2XRE - chains A and B; structure by X-ray diffraction, 2.45 A resolution.

== Chain A (and B) ==
Protein: Sentrin-specific protease 1
From: Homo sapiens
Notes: EC 3.4.22.-; fragment: catalytic fragment, residues 415-644; chain B of this document is another copy of the same molecule, construct and numbering; everything in this record applies to it too
UniProt: Q9P0U3 (SENP1_HUMAN); residue numbers follow UniProt; this construct covers 415-644
Chain sequence (230 residues; row label = number of the first residue in the row):
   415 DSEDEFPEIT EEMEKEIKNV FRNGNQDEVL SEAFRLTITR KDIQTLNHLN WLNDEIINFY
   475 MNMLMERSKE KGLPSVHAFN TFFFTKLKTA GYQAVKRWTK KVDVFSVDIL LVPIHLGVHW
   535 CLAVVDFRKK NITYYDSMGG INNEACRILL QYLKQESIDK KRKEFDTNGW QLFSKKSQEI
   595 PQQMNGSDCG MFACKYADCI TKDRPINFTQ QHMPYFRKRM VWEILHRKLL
Unresolved in the structure: 415-417 (chain B: 415-418)
Ion coordination: Co2+: E430, H640 (shared with E430(B), H640(B) of chain B)
Swiss-Prot annotation at these positions:
  - motif: K574 to K577 (Nuclear localization signal), P628 to M634 (Nuclear localization signal), V635 to L644 (Nuclear export signal)
  - active site: H533, D550, C603 (Nucleophile)
  - mutagenesis: D441 (D441A: No effect on SUMO2 processing and SUMO2 deconjugating activities), W465 (W465A: Impairs SUMO2 processing and SUMO2 deconjugating activities), D468 (D468A: Slightly impairs SUMO2 processing activity. No effect on SUMO2 deconjugating activity), F496 (F496A: Impairs SUMO2 processing activity. No effect on SUMO2 deconjugating activity), R511 (R511A: Impairs SUMO2 processing activity. No effect on SUMO2 deconjugating activity), W512 (W512A: Impairs SUMO2 processing and SUMO2 deconjugating activities), H529 (H529A: Impairs SUMO2 processing activity. No effect on SUMO2 deconjugating activity), V532 (V532A: No effect on SUMO2 processing and SUMO2 deconjugating activities), H533 (H533A: Abolishes SUMO2 processing and SUMO2 deconjugating activities), W534 (W534A: Abolishes SUMO2 processing and SUMO2 deconjugating activities), D550 (D550A: Abolishes SUMO2 processing and SUMO2 deconjugating activities), Q597 (Q597A: Abolishes SUMO2 processing and SUMO2 deconjugating activities), 1 further mutagenesis entry in UniProt

== Chain A / chain B interface ==
Contacting residue pairs (14; chain A residue first):
  L463(A) with E558(B)
  W465(A) with K502(B); N556(B); E558(B)
  V532(A) with T499(B); L530(B), hydrophobic
  H533(A) with G531(B)
  M552(A) with L530(B); M552(B)
  G554(A) with V532(B)
  M598(A) with G554(B); I555(B), hydrogen bond (backbone-backbone)
  N599(A) with I555(B)
  G600(A) with I555(B), hydrogen bond (backbone-backbone)
Also at the interface, not in a pair above, chain A (12 interface residues in all): L530, G531, S601
Also at the interface, not in a pair above, chain B (12 interface residues in all): T503, H529

== Summary ==
The chain A/chain B interface involves 12 residues from each chain; the contacts include 2 hydrogen bonds.
Backbone hydrogen bonds pair M598(A)-I555(B) and G600(A)-I555(B). E430(A) and H640(A) coordinate Co2+. From
UniProt: 3 active-site residues and 13 mutagenesis sites on chain A.
Both chains are Sentrin-specific protease 1 (Homo sapiens). Entry 2XRE (Detection of cobalt in previously
unassigned human SENP1 structure) was determined by X-ray diffraction together with 2XPH from the same study.
